6Z1J - chains H and L of the 3 polymer chains in the assembly; structure by X-ray diffraction, 2.10 A resolution.

Chain H:
Name: Reaction center protein H chain
From: Rhodobacter sphaeroides
Reference sequence: P0C0Y7 (RCEH_RHOSH); residue numbers follow UniProt; this construct covers 10-250
Sequence (241 residues; each row starts with the number of its first residue):
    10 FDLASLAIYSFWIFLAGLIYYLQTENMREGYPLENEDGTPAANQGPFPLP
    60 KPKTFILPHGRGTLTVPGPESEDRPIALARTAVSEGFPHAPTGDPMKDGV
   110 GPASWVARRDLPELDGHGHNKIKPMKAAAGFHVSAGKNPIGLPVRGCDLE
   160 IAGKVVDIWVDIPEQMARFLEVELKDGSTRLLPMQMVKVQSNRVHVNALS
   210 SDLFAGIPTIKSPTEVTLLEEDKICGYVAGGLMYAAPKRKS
Residues lining bound ligands: 18:1 lpa (NKP; (2R)-2-hydroxy-3-(phosphonooxy)propyl (9E)-octadec-9-enoate): Ile22, Phe23, Ala25, Gly26, Leu27, Tyr30, Lys62

Chain L:
Name: Reaction center protein L chain
From: Rhodobacter sphaeroides
Notes: engineered mutation(s): S178T
Reference sequence: P0C0Y8 (RCEL_RHOSH); residues 1-281 here correspond to UniProt positions 2-282 (UniProt number = residue number + 1)
Sequence (281 residues; numbered 1 to 281; the number before each row is that of its first residue):
     1 ALLSFERKYRVPGGTLVGGNLFDFWVGPFYVGFFGVATFFFAALGIILIA
    51 WSAVLQGTWNPQLISVYPPALEYGLGGAPLAKGGLWQIITICATGAFVSW
   101 ALREVEICRKLGIGYHIPFAFAFAILAYLTLVLFRPVMMGAWGYAFPYGI
   151 WTHLDWVSNTGYTYGNFHYNPAHMIAITFFFTNALALALHGALVLSAANP
   201 EKGKEMRTPDHEDTFFRDLVGYSIGTLGIHRLGLLLSLSAVFFSALCMII
   251 TGTIWFDQWVDWWQWWVKLPWWANIPGGING
Sequence notes: conflict Thr178 (Ser179 in P0C0Y8)
Bound ions: Fe ion: His190, His230 (shared with 3 residues of chain M)
Residues lining bound ligands:
  - bacteriochlorophyll a (BCL), molecule 1: Ile46, Ile49, Phe97, Tyr128, Leu131, Phe146, Ile150, Trp151, His153, Leu154, Trp156, Val157
  - bacteriochlorophyll a (BCL), molecule 2: Phe97, Phe121, Ala124, Ile125, Ala127, Tyr128, Leu131, Trp156, Val157, Ser158, Thr160, Gly161, Tyr162, Asn166, Phe167, His168, His173, Ala176, Ile177, Phe180, Phe181, Val241, Ser244, Ala245, Cys247, Met248
  - bacteriochlorophyll a (BCL), molecule 3: Val157, Tyr162, His168, Phe181
  - bacteriochlorophyll a (BCL), molecule 4: His168, Met174, Ile177, Thr178, Phe181, Thr182, Leu185
  - bacteriopheophytin a (BPH), molecule 1: Thr38, Phe41, Ala42, Gly45, Ile49, Ile89, Cys92, Ala93, Ala96, Phe97, Trp100, Glu104, Ile117, Ala120, Phe121, Phe123, Ala124, Tyr128, Phe146, Tyr148, Gly149, Ile150, His153, Phe180, Ser237, Leu238, Val241
  - bacteriopheophytin a (BPH), molecule 2: Phe181, Ala184, Leu185, Ala188, Leu189, Phe216, Leu219, Val220
  - ubiquinone-10 (U10): Val26, Phe29, Tyr30, Val31, Gly35, Thr38, Phe39, Trp100, Arg103

Chain H / chain L interface:
Contacting residue pairs (72; chain H residue first):
  Gly39(H) - Leu3(L)
  Gly39(H) - Ser4(L)  hydrogen bond (backbone-backbone)
  Gly39(H) - Phe5(L)
  Tyr40(H) - Leu3(L)  hydrophobic
  Leu42(H) - Ala1(L)  hydrophobic
  Leu42(H) - Leu2(L)
  Leu42(H) - Leu3(L)  hydrophobic
  Glu43(H) - Ala1(L)
  Glu43(H) - Leu2(L)  hydrogen bond (backbone-backbone)
  Glu43(H) - Ser4(L)
  Glu45(H) - Leu2(L)
  Glu45(H) - Arg7(L)
  Glu45(H) - Arg10(L)  salt bridge
  Ala50(H) - Ala1(L)  hydrophobic
  Lys62(H) - Asn199(L)  hydrogen bond
  Phe64(H) - Ala198(L)
  Ile65(H) - Glu205(L)
  Ile65(H) - Met206(L)  hydrogen bond (backbone-backbone)
  Leu66(H) - Met206(L)  hydrophobic
  Pro67(H) - Glu205(L)
  Pro67(H) - Met206(L)
  His68(H) - Glu205(L)
  Glu79(H) - Ser4(L)  hydrogen bond
  Glu81(H) - Ser4(L)
  Glu81(H) - Phe5(L)
  Glu81(H) - Lys8(L)  salt bridge
  Arg83(H) - Lys8(L)
  Ile85(H) - Arg7(L)
  Ile85(H) - Lys8(L)
  Leu87(H) - Arg7(L)  hydrogen bond (backbone-side chain)
  Leu87(H) - Lys8(L)
  Leu87(H) - Val11(L)  hydrophobic
  Glu94(H) - Ala1(L)
  Gly95(H) - Arg10(L)
  Gly95(H) - Phe24(L)
  Gly95(H) - Trp25(L)  hydrogen bond (backbone-backbone)
  Phe96(H) - Phe24(L)  hydrophobic
  Pro97(H) - Arg10(L)
  Pro97(H) - Val11(L)
  Pro97(H) - Pro12(L)
  Pro97(H) - Asp23(L)
  Pro97(H) - Trp25(L)  hydrophobic
  His98(H) - Arg7(L)
  His98(H) - Arg10(L)  hydrogen bond (backbone-backbone)
  His98(H) - Val11(L)
  His98(H) - Pro12(L)
  Val109(H) - Lys8(L)
  Gly110(H) - Lys8(L)  hydrogen bond (backbone-backbone)
  Gly110(H) - Tyr9(L)
  Gly110(H) - Val11(L)
  Pro111(H) - Val11(L)
  Pro111(H) - Lys110(L)
  Pro111(H) - Leu111(L)
  Pro111(H) - Gly112(L)
  Ser113(H) - Lys8(L)
  Ser113(H) - Tyr9(L)
  Trp114(H) - Lys8(L)
  Asp124(H) - Asp210(L)
  Gly125(H) - Thr208(L)
  Gly125(H) - Asp210(L)  hydrogen bond (backbone-side chain)
  Pro172(H) - Asp210(L)
  Glu173(H) - Gly225(L)
  Glu173(H) - Thr226(L)  hydrogen bond (side chain-backbone)
  Glu173(H) - Leu227(L)
  Met175(H) - Leu227(L)  hydrophobic
  Ala238(H) - Gly112(L)
  Met242(H) - Pro12(L)
  Met242(H) - Gly13(L)
  Met242(H) - Gly14(L)
  Met242(H) - Arg109(L)
  Met242(H) - Lys110(L)
  Tyr243(H) - Val11(L)
Interface residues without a listed pair, chain H (44 interface residues in all): Glu38, Asn52, Ala99, Pro100, Val115, Glu122, His126, Lys130, Leu241
Interface residues without a listed pair, chain L (32 interface residues in all): Lys204, Pro209, Asp213

In short:
The interface between chain H and chain L involves 44 residues on one side and 32 on the other; the contacts
include 11 hydrogen bonds and 2 salt bridges. Polar contacts include Glu45(H)-Arg10(L), Glu81(H)-Lys8(L) and
Lys62(H)-Asn199(L). Bound to chain H: 18:1 lpa.
Here chain H is Reaction center protein H chain and chain L is Reaction center protein L chain, both from
Rhodobacter sphaeroides. Entry 6Z1J (Photosynthetic Reaction Center From Rhodobacter Sphaeroides strain RV LSP
co-crystallization with spheroidene) was determined by X-ray diffraction (same publication as 6Z02 and 6Z27).
